Entry 8B0F (electron microscopy, 3.00 A resolution); this record covers chains A and D of the 7 polymer chains in the assembly.

[Chain A]
Protein: Complement C5
Organism: Homo sapiens
UniProt: P01031 (CO5_HUMAN); residue numbers follow UniProt; this construct covers 1-1676
Sequence (1676 residues; row label = number of the first residue in the row):
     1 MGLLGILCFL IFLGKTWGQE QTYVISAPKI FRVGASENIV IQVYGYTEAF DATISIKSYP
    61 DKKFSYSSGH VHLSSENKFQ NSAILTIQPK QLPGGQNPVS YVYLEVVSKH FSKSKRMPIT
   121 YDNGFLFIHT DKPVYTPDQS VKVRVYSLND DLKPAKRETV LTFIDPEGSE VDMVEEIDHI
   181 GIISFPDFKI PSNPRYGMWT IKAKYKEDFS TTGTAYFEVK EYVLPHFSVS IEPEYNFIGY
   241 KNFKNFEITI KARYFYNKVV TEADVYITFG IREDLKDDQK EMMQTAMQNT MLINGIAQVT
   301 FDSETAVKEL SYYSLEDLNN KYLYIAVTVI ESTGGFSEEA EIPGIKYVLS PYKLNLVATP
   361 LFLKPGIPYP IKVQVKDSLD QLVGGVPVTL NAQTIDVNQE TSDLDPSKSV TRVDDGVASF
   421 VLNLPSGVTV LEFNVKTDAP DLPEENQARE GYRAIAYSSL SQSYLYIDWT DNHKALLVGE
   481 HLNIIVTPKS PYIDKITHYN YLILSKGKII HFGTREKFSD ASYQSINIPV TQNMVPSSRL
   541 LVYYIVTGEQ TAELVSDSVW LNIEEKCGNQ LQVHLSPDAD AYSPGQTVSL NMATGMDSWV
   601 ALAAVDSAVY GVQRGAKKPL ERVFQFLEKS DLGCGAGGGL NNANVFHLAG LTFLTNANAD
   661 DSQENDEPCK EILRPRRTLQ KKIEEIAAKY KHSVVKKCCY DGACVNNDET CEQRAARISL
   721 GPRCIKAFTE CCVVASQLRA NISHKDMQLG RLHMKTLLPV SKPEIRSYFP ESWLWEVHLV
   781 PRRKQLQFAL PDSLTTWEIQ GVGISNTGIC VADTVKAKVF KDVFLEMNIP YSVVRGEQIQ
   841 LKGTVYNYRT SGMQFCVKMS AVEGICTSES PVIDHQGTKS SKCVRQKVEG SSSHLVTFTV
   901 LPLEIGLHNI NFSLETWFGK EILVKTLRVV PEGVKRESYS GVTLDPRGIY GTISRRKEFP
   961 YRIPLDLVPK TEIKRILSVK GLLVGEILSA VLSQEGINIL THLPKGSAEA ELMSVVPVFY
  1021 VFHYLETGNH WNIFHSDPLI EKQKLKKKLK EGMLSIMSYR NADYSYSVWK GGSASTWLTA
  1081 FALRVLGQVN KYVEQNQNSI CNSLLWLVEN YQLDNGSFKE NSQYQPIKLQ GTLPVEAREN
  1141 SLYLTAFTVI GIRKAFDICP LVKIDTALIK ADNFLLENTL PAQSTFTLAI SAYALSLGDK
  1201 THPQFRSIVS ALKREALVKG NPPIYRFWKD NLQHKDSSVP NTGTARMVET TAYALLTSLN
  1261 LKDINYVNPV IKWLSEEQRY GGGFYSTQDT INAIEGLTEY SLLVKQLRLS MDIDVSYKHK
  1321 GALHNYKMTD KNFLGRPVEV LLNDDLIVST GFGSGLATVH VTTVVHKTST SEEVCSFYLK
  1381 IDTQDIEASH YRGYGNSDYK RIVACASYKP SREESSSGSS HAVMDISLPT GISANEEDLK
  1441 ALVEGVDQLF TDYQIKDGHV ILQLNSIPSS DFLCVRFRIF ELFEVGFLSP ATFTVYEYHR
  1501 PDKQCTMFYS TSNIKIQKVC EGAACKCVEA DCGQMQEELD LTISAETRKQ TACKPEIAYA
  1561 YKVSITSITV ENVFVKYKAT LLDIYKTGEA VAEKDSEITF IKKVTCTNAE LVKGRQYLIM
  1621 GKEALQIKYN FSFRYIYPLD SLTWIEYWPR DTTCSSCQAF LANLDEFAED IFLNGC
Disordered / not traced: 1-18, 674-767, 872-881, 1369-1676
Disulfide bonds: Cys567-Cys810, Cys634-Cys669, Cys856-Cys883, Cys1101-Cys1159
Glycans and other covalent adducts: N-acetylglucosamine (NAG) linked to Asn911

[Chain D]
Protein: Complement component C8 beta chain
Organism: Homo sapiens
UniProt: P07358 (CO8B_HUMAN); residues -53 to 537 here correspond to UniProt positions 1-591 (UniProt number = residue number + 54)
Sequence (591 residues; row label = number of the first residue in the row; numbers below 1 keep their minus sign (Met-53 is residue -53)):
   -53 MKNSRTWAWR APVELFLLCA ALGCLSLPGS RGERPHSFGS NAVNKSFAKS RQMRSVDVTL
     7 MPIDCELSSW SSWTTCDPCQ KKRYRYAYLL QPSQFHGEPC NFSDKEVEDC VTNRPCRSQV
    67 RCEGFVCAQT GRCVNRRLLC NGDNDCGDQS DEANCRRIYK KCQHEMDQYW GIGSLASGIN
   127 LFTNSFEGPV LDHRYYAGGC SPHYILNTRF RKPYNVESYT PQTQGKYEFI LKEYESYSDF
   187 ERNVTEKMAS KSGFSFGFKI PGIFELGISS QSDRGKHYIR RTKRFSHTKS VFLHARSDLE
   247 VAHYKLKPRS LMLHYEFLQR VKRLPLEYSY GEYRDLFRDF GTHYITEAVL GGIYEYTLVM
   307 NKEAMERGDY TLNNVHACAK NDFKIGGAIE EVYVSLGVSV GKCRGILNEI KDRNKRDTMV
   367 EDLVVLVRGG ASEHITTLAY QELPTADLMQ EWGDAVQYNP AIIKVKVEPL YELVTATDFA
   427 YSSTVRQNMK QALEEFQKEV SSCHCAPCQG NGVPVLKGSR CDCICPVGSQ GLACEVSYRK
   487 NTPIDGKWNC WSNWSSCSGR RKTRQRQCNN PPPQNGGSPC SGPASETLDC S
Disordered / not traced: -53 to 3, 201-214, 328-345, 537
Disulfide bonds: Cys11-Cys46, Cys22-Cys56, Cys25-Cys62, Cys68-Cys79, Cys73-Cys92, Cys86-Cys101, Cys108-Cys146, Cys324-Cys349, Cys449-Cys496, Cys451-Cys467, Cys454-Cys469, Cys471-Cys480, Cys503-Cys536
Glycans and other covalent adducts: N-acetylglucosamine (NAG) linked to Asn189
Ion coordination: Ca2+: Leu84, Asn87, Asp89, Asp91, Asp97, Glu98

[How chain A and chain D interact]
Contacting residue pairs (9; chain A residue first):
  Val397(A) with Arg102(D), hydrogen bond (backbone-side chain)
  Asn398(A) with Arg102(D), hydrogen bond; Tyr105(D), hydrogen bond
  Glu400(A) with Arg102(D), salt bridge
  Lys495(A) with Glu69(D), salt bridge
  Glu549(A) with Glu69(D); Gly70(D); Asn81(D); Arg82(D), hydrogen bond (side chain-backbone)
Other interface residues (no listed pair), chain A (7 interface residues in all): Pro491, Tyr492
Other interface residues (no listed pair), chain D (8 interface residues in all): Arg67, Arg103

[In short]
Chain A and chain D form an interface of 7 and 8 residues respectively, with 4 hydrogen bonds and 2 salt
bridges. Among the polar pairs are Glu400(A)-Arg102(D), Lys495(A)-Glu69(D) and Val397(A)-Arg102(D). Covalently
linked N-acetylglucosamine: at Asn911(A). N-acetylglucosamine is covalently linked to Asn189(D).
Here chain A is Complement C5 and chain D is Complement component C8 beta chain, both from Homo sapiens. Entry
8B0F (CryoEM structure of C5b8-CD59) was determined by electron microscopy.
